Entry 9F9T (electron microscopy, 2.31 A resolution); this record covers chains D and E of the 28 polymer chains in the assembly.

[Chain D]
Name: Proteasome subunit alpha type
Source organism: Trypanosoma cruzi
Reference sequence: A0A2V2WZ04 (A0A2V2WZ04_TRYCR); residues 1-247 here = UniProt positions 1-247
Amino-acid sequence (247 residues; numbered 1 to 247; the number before each row is that of its first residue):
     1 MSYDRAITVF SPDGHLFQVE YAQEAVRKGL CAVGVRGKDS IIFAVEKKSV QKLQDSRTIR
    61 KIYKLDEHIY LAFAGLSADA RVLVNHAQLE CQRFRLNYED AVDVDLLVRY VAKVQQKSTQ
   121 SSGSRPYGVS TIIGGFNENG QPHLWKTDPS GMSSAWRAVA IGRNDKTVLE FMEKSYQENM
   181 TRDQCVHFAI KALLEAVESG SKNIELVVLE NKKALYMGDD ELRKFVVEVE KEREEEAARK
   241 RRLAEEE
Unresolved in the structure: 1, 236-247
Differences from the reference sequence: conflict Arg223 (His in A0A2V2WZ04)

[Chain E]
Name: Proteasome subunit alpha type
Source organism: Trypanosoma cruzi
Reference sequence: A0A2V2V560 (A0A2V2V560_TRYCR); residue numbers follow UniProt; this construct covers 1-245
Amino-acid sequence (245 residues; each row starts with the number of its first residue):
     1 MFSSKTEYDR GVNTFSPEGR IFQIEYAIEA IKLGSTSLGI QTPDAVVIAA EKRVPSVLVD
    61 PSSMNKILEI DYHMGTVLSG MVADARILVE HARVEAQNHR FTYDEPMRVE SCALATCDLS
   121 VRFGESGGRK KLMSRPFGVS LLIAGVDENG PQLWQTDPSG TYTRYDAQAI GAGAEAAQTV
   181 FNEIYHRNMT VEEAETLAVR ILKQVMEEEL TKSNIEIAIV PASTGKLEVY DQTKIQRIID
   241 RLTEE
Unresolved in the structure: 1-6, 125-131, 243-245

[Chain D / chain E interface]
Pairs across the interface - 66 pairs, chain D then chain E:
  Ala6(D) - Tyr8(E)
  Ala6(D) - Val12(E)  hydrophobic
  Ala6(D) - Ser134(E)
  Ile7(D) - Tyr8(E)  hydrogen bond (backbone-side chain)
  Thr8(D) - Ser134(E)  hydrogen bond (backbone-side chain)
  Thr8(D) - Arg135(E)
  Val9(D) - Val12(E)  hydrophobic
  Val9(D) - Gln23(E)
  Val9(D) - Ser134(E)
  Phe10(D) - Gln23(E)  hydrogen bond (backbone-side chain)
  Phe10(D) - Tyr26(E)  hydrophobic
  Phe10(D) - Ala27(E)  hydrophobic
  Phe10(D) - Ala30(E)  hydrophobic
  Phe10(D) - Met81(E)  hydrophobic
  Phe10(D) - Arg135(E)
  Phe10(D) - Pro136(E)
  Phe10(D) - Gly138(E)
  Ser11(D) - Glu7(E)
  Ser11(D) - Tyr26(E)
  Pro12(D) - Glu7(E)
  Pro12(D) - Tyr26(E)  hydrophobic
  Asp13(D) - Leu33(E)
  Gly14(D) - Tyr26(E)
  Gly14(D) - Ala30(E)
  Leu16(D) - Met81(E)  hydrophobic
  Leu16(D) - Arg135(E)
  Phe17(D) - Glu7(E)
  Gln18(D) - Tyr8(E)
  Arg36(D) - Asp60(E)  salt bridge
  Gln116(D) - Ala83(E)
  Gln116(D) - Asp84(E)  hydrogen bond
  Gln116(D) - Ile87(E)
  Gln116(D) - Arg135(E)
  Thr119(D) - Arg135(E)  hydrogen bond (backbone-side chain)
  Gln120(D) - Met133(E)
  Gln120(D) - Ser134(E)  hydrogen bond (backbone-side chain)
  Gln120(D) - Arg135(E)
  Gln120(D) - Pro136(E)
  Gln120(D) - Phe137(E)
  Ser121(D) - Ser134(E)
  Ser122(D) - Ser134(E)
  Trp145(D) - Ser63(E)
  Ser150(D) - Ala83(E)
  Gly151(D) - Ala83(E)
  Gly151(D) - Arg86(E)
  Met152(D) - Met64(E)  hydrophobic
  Met152(D) - Val82(E)  hydrophobic
  Met152(D) - Ala83(E)
  Met152(D) - Arg86(E)
  Ser153(D) - Arg86(E)  hydrogen bond
  Ser154(D) - Ser63(E)
  Ala155(D) - Val59(E)
  Ala155(D) - Asp60(E)  hydrogen bond (backbone-backbone)
  Ala155(D) - Ser63(E)  hydrogen bond (backbone-side chain)
  Trp156(D) - Ser56(E)
  Trp156(D) - Leu58(E)
  Trp156(D) - Val59(E)  hydrophobic
  Arg157(D) - Val57(E)  hydrogen bond (side chain-backbone)
  Arg157(D) - Leu58(E)  hydrogen bond (backbone-backbone)
  Arg157(D) - Val59(E)  hydrogen bond (side chain-backbone)
  Arg157(D) - Asp60(E)  salt bridge
  Ala158(D) - Leu58(E)
  Met172(D) - Leu58(E)
  Glu173(D) - Ser56(E)
  Glu173(D) - Leu58(E)
  Tyr176(D) - Leu58(E)  hydrophobic
Other interface residues (no listed pair), chain D (33 interface residues in all): Lys113, Leu169
Other interface residues (no listed pair), chain E (30 interface residues in all): Glu29, Pro55, Leu132

[Summary]
33 residues of chain D face 30 of chain E across their interface, with 12 hydrogen bonds and 2 salt bridges.
Polar contacts include Arg36(D)-Asp60(E), Arg157(D)-Asp60(E) and Ile7(D)-Tyr8(E).
Here chain D is Proteasome subunit alpha type and chain E is Proteasome subunit alpha type, both from
Trypanosoma cruzi. Entry 9F9T (CryoEM structure of native Trypanosoma cruzi apo proteasome 20S subunit) was
determined by electron microscopy together with 9F9P from the same study.
